Entry 4PYD (X-ray diffraction, 3.19 A resolution); this record covers chains B and D of the 6 polymer chains in the assembly.

Chain B (and D):
Name: Molybdenum cofactor biosynthesis protein MoaC
From: Escherichia coli
Notes: chain D of this document is another copy of the same molecule, construct and numbering; everything in this record applies to it too
UniProt: W0KCK5 (W0KCK5_ECOLX); residue numbers follow UniProt; this construct covers 1-161
Chain sequence (161 residues; row label = number of the first residue in the row):
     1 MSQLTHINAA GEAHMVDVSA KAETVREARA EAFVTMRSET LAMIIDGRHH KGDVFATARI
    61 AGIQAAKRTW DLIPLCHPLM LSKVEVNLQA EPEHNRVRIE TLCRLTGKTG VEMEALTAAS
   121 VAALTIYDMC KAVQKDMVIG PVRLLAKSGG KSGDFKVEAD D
Unresolved in the structure: 1-6, 48-50, 150-161 (chain D: 1-4, 152-153, 157-161)
Ligand contacts: 8CS ((2r,4ar,5ar,11ar,12as)-8-amino-2-hydroxy-4a,5a,9,11,11a,12a-hexahydro[1,3,2]dioxaphosphinino[4',5':5,6]pyrano[3,2-g]pteridine-10,12(4h,6h)-dione 2-oxide): Val-16, Val-18, Lys-21, Arg-26, Leu-75, Cys-76, His-77, Leu-79, Lys-108, Thr-109, Gly-110, Val-111, Glu-112, Met-113, Glu-114, Lys-147
What the authors report for this chain:
  - mutagenesis - K51A, H77A, E112A, E114A: decreased catalytic activity
  - mutagenesis - K51A, D128A, K131A: decreased growth
  - mutagenesis - D128A, K131A: abolished catalytic activity
  - catalytic residues: Lys-51, Lys-131

How chain B and chain D interact:
Residue-residue contacts (4):
  Thr-57(B) / Ile-60(D)
  Ile-60(B) / Thr-57(D)
  Gln-64(B) / Gln-64(D)  hydrogen bond
  Arg-68(B) / Arg-68(D)
Also at the interface, not in a pair above, chain B (6 interface residues in all): Asp-53, Ala-56
Also at the interface, not in a pair above, chain D (6 interface residues in all): Ala-56, Arg-59

Overview:
The chain B/chain D interface involves 6 residues from each chain; the contacts include 1 hydrogen bond. The
hydrogen-bonded pair is Gln-64(B)/Gln-64(D). Bound to chain B: compound 8CS. The paper reports catalytic
residues Lys-51(B) and Lys-131(B); K51A, H77A and E112A of chain B, among others, reduce catalytic activity; 6
substitutions were tested in all.
Both chains are Molybdenum cofactor biosynthesis protein MoaC (Escherichia coli). Entry 4PYD (MoaC in complex
with cPMP crystallized in space group P212121) was determined by X-ray diffraction, deposited together with
4PYA.
